Entry 6HDB (X-ray diffraction, 2.90 A resolution); this record covers chains A and B.

[Chain A]
Molecule: Nanobody, Maltose/maltodextrin-binding periplasmic protein
Organism: Lama glama
UniProtKB: P0AEX9 (MALE_ECOLI); residues 123-483 here correspond to UniProt positions 32-392 (UniProt number = residue number - 91)
Amino-acid sequence (486 residues; row label = number of the first residue in the row):
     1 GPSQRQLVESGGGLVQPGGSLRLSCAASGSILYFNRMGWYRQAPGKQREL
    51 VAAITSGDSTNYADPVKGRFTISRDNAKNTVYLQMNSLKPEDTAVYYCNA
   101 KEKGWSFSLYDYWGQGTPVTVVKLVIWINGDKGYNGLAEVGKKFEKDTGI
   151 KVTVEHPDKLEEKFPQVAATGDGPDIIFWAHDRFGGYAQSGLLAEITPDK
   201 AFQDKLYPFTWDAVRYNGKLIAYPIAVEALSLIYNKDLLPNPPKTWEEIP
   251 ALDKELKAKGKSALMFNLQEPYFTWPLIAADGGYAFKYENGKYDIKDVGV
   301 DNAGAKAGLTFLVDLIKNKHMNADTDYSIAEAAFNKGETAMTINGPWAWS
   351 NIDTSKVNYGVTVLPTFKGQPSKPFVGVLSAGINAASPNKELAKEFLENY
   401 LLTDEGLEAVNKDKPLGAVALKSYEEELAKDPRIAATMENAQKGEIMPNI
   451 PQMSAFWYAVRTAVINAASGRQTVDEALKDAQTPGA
Disordered / not traced: 1-3, 283-301, 484-486
Sequence notes: expression tag (484-486)
Disulfide bonds: Cys25-Cys98

[Chain B]
Molecule: TMEM175
Organism: Marivirga tractuosa DSM 4126
UniProtKB: E4TN31 (E4TN31_MARTH); numbering as in UniProt (aligned over 2-247)
Amino-acid sequence (255 residues; each row starts with the number of its first residue; numbering starts at 0):
     0 MSRKVFETVVGLNPNFSFRGKQQTRIETFSDAVFALAITLLVLSSTIPET
    50 FEDLWASMRDVIPFAICVALIIVIWYQHYIFFLKYGLQDKVTILLNTILL
   100 FVLLVYVYPLKFLARFLSEIYGGIFGIIETDLSRFGEYSHQNLKLLMVNY
   150 GLGAFAIFLVFSLMYWRAYKMKSLLDLNSYEIFDTKSSIIANLLMCSVPL
   200 LSLIITLIDPWGNFRTTILSGFLYFLYVPIMIVFGRITSKKSRRLLQDAL
   250 EVLFQ
Disordered / not traced: 0-8, 241-254
Sequence notes: initiating methionine (0); expression tag (1, 248-254)
Swiss-Prot annotation at these positions:
  - motif: Arg24 to Asp30 (RxxxFSD motif)
  - site: Leu35 (Hydrophobic filter residue 1), Leu39 (Hydrophobic filter residue 2), Leu42 (Hydrophobic filter residue 3)
  - mutagenesis: Thr38 (T38A: Decreased selectivity for potassium ion)
Reported in the primary citation:
  - binding site for Zn2+: Leu35

[Chain A / chain B interface]
Contacting residue pairs - 18 pairs, chain A then chain B:
  Tyr234(A) with Ser172(B); Leu173(B)
  Lys236(A) with Ser172(B), hydrogen bond (side chain-backbone); Leu173(B), hydrogen bond (side chain-backbone); Asp175(B), salt bridge
  Pro240(A) with Leu173(B)
  Lys244(A) with Lys169(B)
  Val361(A) with Ser172(B)
  Thr362(A) with Ser172(B), hydrogen bond
  Glu426(A) with Tyr179(B)
  Ala429(A) with Asn177(B); Ser178(B), hydrogen bond (backbone-backbone); Tyr179(B), hydrophobic
  Lys430(A) with Asn177(B)
  Pro432(A) with Asp175(B); Leu176(B)
  Ala435(A) with Ser178(B)
  Glu439(A) with Lys171(B), salt bridge
Interface residues without a listed pair, chain A (14 interface residues in all): Asn241, Asp431
Interface residues without a listed pair, chain B (10 interface residues in all): Arg166

[Summary]
14 residues of chain A and 10 residues of chain B are in contact, with 4 hydrogen bonds and 2 salt bridges.
Among the polar pairs are Lys236(A)-Asp175(B), Glu439(A)-Lys171(B) and Lys236(A)-Ser172(B). UniProt lists one
mutagenesis site on chain B. The paper reports a binding site for Zn2+ at Leu35(B).
Here chain A is Nanobody, Maltose/maltodextrin-binding periplasmic protein (Lama glama) and chain B is TMEM175
(Marivirga tractuosa DSM 4126). Entry 6HDB (Crystal structure of the potassium channel MtTMEM175 with zinc)
was determined by X-ray diffraction (same publication as 6SWR, 6HD8, 6HD9, 6HDA and 6HDC).
